PDB entry 7SAN | X-ray diffraction, 2.58 A resolution | chains A and D of the 4 polymer chains in the assembly

== Chain A (and D) ==
Name: Hypoxanthine-guanine phosphoribosyltransferase
Organism: Homo sapiens
Notes: EC 2.4.2.8; chain D of this document is another copy of the same molecule, construct and numbering; everything in this record applies to it too
Reference sequence: P00492 (HPRT_HUMAN); residues 1-217 here correspond to UniProt positions 2-218 (UniProt number = residue number + 1)
Sequence (217 residues; numbered 1 to 217; the number before each row is that of its first residue):
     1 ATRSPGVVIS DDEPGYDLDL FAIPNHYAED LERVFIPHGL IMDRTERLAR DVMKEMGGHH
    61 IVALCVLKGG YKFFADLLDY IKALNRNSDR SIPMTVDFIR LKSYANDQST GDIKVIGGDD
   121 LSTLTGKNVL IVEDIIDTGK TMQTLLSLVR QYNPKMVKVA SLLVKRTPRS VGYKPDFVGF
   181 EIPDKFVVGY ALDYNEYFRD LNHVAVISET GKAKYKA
Unresolved in the structure: 1-3, 103-120 (chain D: 1, 102-119)
Differences from the reference sequence: engineered mutation Ala-22 (Cys23 in P00492), Ala-105 (Cys106 in P00492), Ala-205 (Cys206 in P00492)
Residues lining bound ligands: 8QI (({(2S)-3-(2-amino-6-oxo-1,6-dihydro-9H-purin-9-yl)-2-[(2S)-2-hydroxy-2-phosphonoethoxy]propoxy}methyl)phosphonic acid): Glu-133, Ile-135, Ile-136, Asp-137, Thr-138, Gly-139, Lys-140, Thr-141, Lys-165, Lys-185, Phe-186, Val-187, Val-188, Leu-192, Asp-193
UniProt features mapped onto this chain:
  - active site: Asp-137 (Proton acceptor)
  - binding site (GMP): Lys-68, Glu-133 to Thr-141, Lys-165, Lys-185 to Val-187, Asp-193
  - binding site (Mg(2+)): Asp-193
  - modified residue: Ala-1 (N-acetylalanine), Lys-102 (N6-acetyllysine), Thr-141 (Phosphothreonine)
  - cross-link: Lys-114 (Glycyl lysine isopeptide (Lys-Gly) (interchain with G-Cter in SUMO1))

== How chain A and chain D interact ==
Pairs across the interface - 57 pairs, chain A then chain D:
  His-26(A) with Asn-85(D); Arg-86(D); Ser-88(D), hydrogen bond (side chain-backbone); Arg-90(D); Ser-91(D), hydrogen bond (backbone-side chain)
  Tyr-27(A) with Ser-91(D)
  His-60(A) with Glu-196(D), salt bridge
  Leu-67(A) with Phe-98(D), hydrophobic
  Lys-68(A) with Val-96(D)
  Tyr-71(A) with Leu-78(D); Lys-82(D), hydrogen bond; Val-96(D), hydrophobic
  Lys-72(A) with Asp-79(D); Lys-82(D)
  Ala-75(A) with Tyr-71(D), hydrophobic; Ala-75(D), hydrophobic
  Leu-78(A) with Tyr-71(D)
  Asp-79(A) with Tyr-71(D); Lys-72(D), salt bridge
  Lys-82(A) with Tyr-71(D), hydrogen bond; Arg-199(D); Asp-200(D)
  Asn-85(A) with His-26(D); Asp-200(D)
  Arg-86(A) with Pro-24(D); His-26(D); Asp-200(D), hydrogen bond (side chain-backbone); Asn-202(D)
  Asp-89(A) with Asn-25(D); His-26(D)
  Arg-90(A) with His-26(D), hydrogen bond (backbone-side chain)
  Ser-91(A) with His-26(D), hydrogen bond (side chain-backbone); Tyr-27(D); Tyr-197(D); Tyr-215(D), hydrogen bond
  Pro-93(A) with Glu-196(D); Tyr-197(D)
  Met-94(A) with Glu-196(D), hydrogen bond (backbone-backbone); Arg-199(D), hydrogen bond (backbone-side chain)
  Thr-95(A) with Glu-196(D), hydrogen bond
  Phe-98(A) with Leu-67(D), hydrophobic; Phe-98(D), hydrophobic
  Arg-100(A) with Phe-98(D), hydrogen bond (side chain-backbone)
  Glu-196(A) with His-60(D), salt bridge; Pro-93(D); Met-94(D), hydrogen bond (backbone-backbone); Thr-95(D), hydrogen bond
  Tyr-197(A) with Ser-91(D); Pro-93(D)
  Arg-199(A) with Lys-82(D); Met-94(D), hydrogen bond (side chain-backbone); Val-96(D)
  Asp-200(A) with Lys-82(D); Asn-85(D); Arg-86(D), hydrogen bond (backbone-side chain)
  Asn-202(A) with Arg-86(D)
  Tyr-215(A) with Ser-91(D), hydrogen bond
Other interface residues (no listed pair), chain A (30 interface residues in all): Pro-24, Val-96, Tyr-190
Other interface residues (no listed pair), chain D (32 interface residues in all): Gly-69, Asp-89, Ile-92, Asp-97

== Overview ==
30 residues of chain A face 32 of chain D across their interface; the contacts include 17 hydrogen bonds and 3
salt bridges. Among the polar pairs are His-60(A)/Glu-196(D), Asp-79(A)/Lys-72(D) and His-26(A)/Ser-88(D).
Ligands of chain A: compound 8QI.
Both chains are Hypoxanthine-guanine phosphoribosyltransferase (Homo sapiens). Entry 7SAN (Crystal structure
of human hypoxanthine guanine phosphoribzosyltransferase in complex with
(4S,7S)-7-hydroxy-4-((guanin-9-yl)methyl)-2,5-dioxaheptan-1,7-diphosphonate) was determined by X-ray
diffraction together with 7SB7 and 7SCR from the same study.
